PDB entry 3VG0 | X-ray diffraction, 2.27 A resolution | chains L and H

[Chain L]
Molecule: Monoclonal antibody 9F8 Fab fragment L chain
Organism: Mus musculus
Notes: antibody fragment or engineered binder
Amino-acid sequence (215 residues; each row starts with the number of its first residue):
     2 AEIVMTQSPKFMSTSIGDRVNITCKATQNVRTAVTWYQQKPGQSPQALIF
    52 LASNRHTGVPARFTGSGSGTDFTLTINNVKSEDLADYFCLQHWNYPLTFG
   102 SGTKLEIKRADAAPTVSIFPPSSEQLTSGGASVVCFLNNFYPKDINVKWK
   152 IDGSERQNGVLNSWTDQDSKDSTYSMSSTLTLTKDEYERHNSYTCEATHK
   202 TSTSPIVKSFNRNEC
Not modelled in the structure: 2, 216
Disulfide bonds: C25-C90, C136-C196
Covalently attached groups: glycan linked to N22
What the authors report for this chain:
  - post-translational modification sites: N22
  - binding site for N-acetylglucosamine: N22

[Chain H]
Molecule: Monoclonal antibody 9F8 Fab fragment H chain
Organism: Mus musculus
Notes: antibody fragment or engineered binder
Amino-acid sequence (223 residues; row label = number of the first residue in the row):
     1 AQEVKLLESGPGLVAPSESLSITCTISGFSLTDDGVSWIRQPPGKGLEWL
    51 GVIWGGGSTYFNSLFKSRLSITRDNSKSQVFLEMDSLQTDDTAMYYCAKH
   101 DGHETMDYWGQGTSVTVSSSKTTPPSVYPLAPGSAAQTNSMVTLGCLVKG
   151 YFPEPVTVTWNSGSLSSGVHTFPAVLQSDLYTLSSSVTVPSSTWPSETVT
   201 CNVAHPASSTKVDKKIVPRDCTS
Not modelled in the structure: 1-2, 222-223
Disulfide bonds: C24-C97, C146-C201

[How chain L and chain H interact]
Pairs across the interface - 67 pairs, chain L then chain H:
  E3(L) with N62(H)
  T36(L) with T105(H)
  Y38(L) with M106(H), hydrogen bond (side chain-backbone); W109(H)
  Q40(L) with Q41(H), hydrogen bond; Y96(H), hydrogen bond
  S45(L) with G110(H)
  P46(L) with W109(H)
  A48(L) with D107(H)
  F51(L) with T105(H)
  H57(L) with D107(H); Y108(H), hydrogen bond
  F89(L) with L47(H), hydrophobic
  L91(L) with M106(H), hydrophobic
  H93(L) with E104(H)
  Y96(L) with W49(H), hydrophobic; W54(H), hydrogen bond; Y60(H)
  P97(L) with W49(H), hydrophobic; N62(H)
  L98(L) with W49(H); H100(H); M106(H), hydrophobic
  F100(L) with I39(H), hydrophobic; L47(H), hydrophobic; W49(H), hydrophobic; W109(H), hydrophobic
  S118(L) with T143(H)
  F120(L) with L130(H), hydrophobic; A131(H); T143(H)
  P121(L) with G133(H); R219(H)
  P122(L) with R219(H), hydrogen bond (backbone-side chain)
  S123(L) with Y128(H); P129(H)
  E125(L) with Y128(H); P129(H); K214(H), salt bridge
  Q126(L) with Y128(H); K149(H)
  S133(L) with L147(H); K149(H)
  F137(L) with L130(H), hydrophobic; F172(H), hydrophobic; S184(H); S185(H); S186(H)
  N139(L) with H170(H); F172(H); S186(H), hydrogen bond
  N140(L) with H170(H), hydrogen bond
  L162(L) with V175(H), hydrophobic; Q177(H)
  N163(L) with V175(H)
  S164(L) with F172(H); P173(H), hydrogen bond (side chain-backbone); V175(H)
  W165(L) with P173(H)
  T166(L) with T171(H); F172(H)
  S176(L) with H170(H); F172(H)
  M177(L) with F172(H)
  S178(L) with F172(H); S184(H), hydrogen bond
  T182(L) with K149(H)
Also at the interface, not in a pair above, chain L (41 interface residues in all): Q44, S102, S129, V135, E215
Also at the interface, not in a pair above, chain H (47 interface residues in all): S37, G46, E48, V52, S63, L64, Q111, P132, S134, L144, G145, C221

[Summary]
The interface between chain L and chain H involves 41 residues on one side and 47 on the other; the contacts
include 10 hydrogen bonds and 1 salt bridge. Polar pairs include E125(L)-K214(H), Y38(L)-M106(H) and
Q40(L)-Q41(H). From the paper: a binding site for N-acetylglucosamine at N22(L); a modification site at
N22(L).
Here chain L is Monoclonal antibody 9F8 Fab fragment L chain and chain H is Monoclonal antibody 9F8 Fab
fragment H chain, both from Mus musculus. Entry 3VG0 (Antibody Fab fragment) was determined by X-ray
diffraction together with 3V6O from the same study.
